9KNU - chains O and P of the 24 polymer chains in the assembly; structure by electron microscopy, 3.60 A resolution.

Chain O (and P):
Name: Gene product J
Source organism: Escherichia phage Mu
Notes: chain P of this document is another copy of the same molecule, construct and numbering; everything in this record applies to it too
UniProt: Q9T1V9 (GPJ_BPMU); residues 1-141 here = UniProt positions 1-141
Amino-acid sequence (141 residues; numbered 1 to 141; the number before each row is that of its first residue):
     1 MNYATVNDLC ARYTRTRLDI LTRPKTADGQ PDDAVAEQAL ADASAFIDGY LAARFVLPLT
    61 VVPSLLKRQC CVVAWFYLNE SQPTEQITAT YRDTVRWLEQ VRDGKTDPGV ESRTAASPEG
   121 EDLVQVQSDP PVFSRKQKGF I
Unresolved in the structure: 1

Interface between chain O and chain P:
Contacting residue pairs - 34 pairs, chain O then chain P:
  Pro24(O) - Thr14(P)
  Lys25(O) - Cys10(P)
  Lys25(O) - Ala11(P)
  Lys25(O) - Arg12(P)
  Lys25(O) - Thr14(P)
  Gln38(O) - Asp8(P)  hydrogen bond
  Gln38(O) - Arg12(P)
  Asp42(O) - Arg12(P)  salt bridge
  Asp42(O) - Ser64(P)
  Asp42(O) - Leu65(P)
  Asp42(O) - Arg68(P)
  Ala45(O) - Ser64(P)
  Ala45(O) - Leu65(P)
  Phe46(O) - Leu65(P)  hydrophobic
  Gly49(O) - Thr106(P)
  Gly49(O) - Asp107(P)
  Tyr50(O) - Gln100(P)
  Ala52(O) - Asp107(P)
  Leu57(O) - Val110(P)  hydrophobic
  Pro58(O) - Ala115(P)  hydrophobic
  Tyr77(O) - Arg68(P)
  Glu80(O) - Tyr13(P)
  Glu80(O) - Gln86(P)
  Pro83(O) - Gln86(P)
  Tyr91(O) - Asp93(P)
  Arg92(O) - Asp93(P)  salt bridge
  Glu99(O) - Gln100(P)
  Arg102(O) - Gln100(P)
  Arg102(O) - Lys105(P)  hydrogen bond (side chain-backbone)
  Arg102(O) - Thr106(P)  hydrogen bond
  Asp129(O) - Arg135(P)
  Asp129(O) - Lys136(P)  salt bridge
  Pro130(O) - Arg135(P)
  Val132(O) - Arg135(P)
Also at the interface, not in a pair above, chain O (25 interface residues in all): Ala53, Phe76, Ser81, Thr88
Also at the interface, not in a pair above, chain P (22 interface residues in all): Thr84, Trp97, Gly109

Overview:
25 residues of chain O face 22 of chain P across their interface; the contacts include 3 hydrogen bonds and 3
salt bridges. Among the polar pairs are Asp42(O)-Arg12(P), Arg92(O)-Asp93(P) and Asp129(O)-Lys136(P).
Both chains are Gene product J (Escherichia phage Mu). Entry 9KNU (Neck structure of bacteriophage Mu in
contracted state) was determined by electron microscopy (same publication as 9LJ8, 9JOD, 9KHX, 9KHY and 9KI1).
